4X2T - chains C and D of the 6 polymer chains in the assembly; structure by X-ray diffraction, 2.73 A resolution.

[Chain C (and D)]
Molecule: M17 leucyl aminopeptidase
Source organism: Plasmodium falciparum (isolate 3D7)
Notes: fragment: to 603; chain D of this document is another copy of the same molecule, construct and numbering; everything in this record applies to it too
Reference sequence: Q8IL11 (Q8IL11_PLAF7); numbering as in UniProt (aligned over 85-603)
Amino-acid sequence (519 residues; numbered 85 to 603; the number before each row is that of its first residue):
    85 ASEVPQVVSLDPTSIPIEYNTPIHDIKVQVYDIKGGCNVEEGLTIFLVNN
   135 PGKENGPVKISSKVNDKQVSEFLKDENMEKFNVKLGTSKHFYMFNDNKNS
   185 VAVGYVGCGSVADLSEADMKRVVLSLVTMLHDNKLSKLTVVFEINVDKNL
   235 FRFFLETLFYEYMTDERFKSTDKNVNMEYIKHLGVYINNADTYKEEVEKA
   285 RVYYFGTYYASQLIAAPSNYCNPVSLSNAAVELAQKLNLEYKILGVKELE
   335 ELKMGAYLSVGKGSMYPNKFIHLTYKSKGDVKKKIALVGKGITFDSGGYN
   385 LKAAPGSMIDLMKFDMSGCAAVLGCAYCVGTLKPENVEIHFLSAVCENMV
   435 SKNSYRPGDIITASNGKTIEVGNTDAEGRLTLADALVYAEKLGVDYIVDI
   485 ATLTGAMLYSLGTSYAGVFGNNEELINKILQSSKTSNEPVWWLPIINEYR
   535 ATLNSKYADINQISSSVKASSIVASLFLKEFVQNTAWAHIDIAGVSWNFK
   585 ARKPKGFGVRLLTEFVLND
Disordered / not traced: 85, 550 (chain D: 85, 255-261)
Differences from the reference sequence: engineered mutation Gln152 (Asn in Q8IL11), Gln515 (Asn in Q8IL11), Gln546 (Asn in Q8IL11)
Swiss-Prot annotation at these positions:
  - region: Asn384 to Ser401 (L13 loop)
  - active site: Lys386, Arg463
  - binding site (a peptide): Lys374, Asp379, Lys386, Asp399, Asp459
  - binding site (Zn(2+)): Lys374, Asp379, Asp394, Met396, Asp399, Asp459, Glu461
  - site: Lys386 (Essential for hexamer stabilization)
  - mutagenesis: Asp379 (D379A: 6.5-fold reduction in catalytic efficiency in the presence of Co(2+); 854-fold reduction in catalytic efficiency in the presence of Mn(2+); substrate affinity is slightly reduced ...), Lys386 (K386A: 100-fold decrease in catalytic efficiency. 2-fold decrease in substrate affinity. Loss of hexamer formation with formation of dimers and trimers), Ala387 (A387P: 16-fold decrease in catalytic efficiency. No effect on hexamer formation), Ala388 to Gly390 (8-fold decrease in catalytic efficiency. 3-fold decrease in substrate affinity. No effect on hexamer formation), Ala388 to Pro389 (13-fold decrease in catalytic efficiency. 1.5-fold decrease in substrate affinity. No effect on hexamer formation), Asp394 (D394A: 7.5-fold increase in catalytic efficiency. No effect on hexamer formation. 1.7-fold increase in substrate affinity), Glu461 (E461L: 6.5-fold reduction in catalytic efficiency in the presence of Co(2+); 854-fold reduction in catalytic efficiency in the presence of Mn(2+); substrate affinity is slightly reduced ...), Trp525 (W525A: Loss of catalytic activity and impairs oligomerization; when associated with A-533), Tyr533 (Y533A: Loss of catalytic activity and impairs oligomerization; when associated with A-525)
Bound ions: Zn2+ site 1: Lys374, Asp379, Asp399, Glu461 (together with TOD); Zn2+ site 2: Asp379, Asp459, Glu461 (together with TOD)
Ligand contacts:
  - carbonate ion (CO3): Lys374, Asp459, Ala460, Glu461, Gly462, Arg463, Leu487, Thr488
  - TOD ((2S)-({(2R)-2-[(1S)-1-hydroxy-2-(hydroxyamino)-2-oxoethyl]-4-methylpentanoyl}amino)(phenyl)ethanoic acid): Lys374, Asp379, Lys386, Asp399, Asn457, Asp459, Ala460, Glu461, Gly462, Arg463, Leu487, Thr488, Gly489, Ala490, Ile547

[Interface between chain C and chain D]
Contacting residue pairs - 44 pairs, chain C then chain D:
  Ala201(C) with Glu532(D)
  Ala490(C) with Tyr493(D)
  Leu492(C) with Lys552(D); Ala553(D), hydrogen bond (backbone-backbone)
  Tyr493(C) with Lys552(D); Ala553(D)
  Ser494(C) with Tyr493(D); Ser494(D); Ile556(D)
  Leu495(C) with Pro528(D), hydrophobic; Ile530(D); Tyr533(D), hydrogen bond (backbone-side chain)
  Gly496(C) with Tyr533(D); Lys552(D); Ala553(D)
  Thr497(C) with Tyr533(D), hydrogen bond (backbone-side chain)
  Ser498(C) with Glu532(D), hydrogen bond; Tyr533(D), hydrogen bond (backbone-side chain)
  Tyr499(C) with Ile530(D), hydrophobic
  Trp525(C) with Trp526(D), hydrogen bond (side chain-backbone); Leu527(D); Pro528(D)
  Trp526(C) with Trp525(D), hydrogen bond (backbone-side chain)
  Leu527(C) with Trp525(D); Leu527(D), hydrophobic
  Pro528(C) with Leu495(D); Trp525(D)
  Ile530(C) with Leu495(D); Tyr499(D), hydrophobic
  Glu532(C) with Glu200(D); Ala201(D); Ser498(D), hydrogen bond
  Tyr533(C) with Leu495(D), hydrogen bond (side chain-backbone); Gly496(D); Thr497(D), hydrogen bond (side chain-backbone); Ser498(D), hydrogen bond (side chain-backbone); Tyr499(D)
  Lys552(C) with Leu492(D); Tyr493(D)
  Ala553(C) with Leu492(D), hydrogen bond (backbone-backbone); Tyr493(D); Gly496(D)
  Ile556(C) with Ser494(D); Leu495(D), hydrophobic
Interface residues without a listed pair, chain C (21 interface residues in all): Ser554
Interface residues without a listed pair, chain D (22 interface residues in all): Ala490, Ser554

[Summary]
21 residues of chain C and 22 residues of chain D are in contact, with 12 hydrogen bonds. Among the polar
pairs are Leu495(C)-Tyr533(D), Thr497(C)-Tyr533(D) and Ser498(C)-Glu532(D). Ligands of chain C: compound TOD
and carbonate ion.
Both chains are M17 leucyl aminopeptidase (Plasmodium falciparum (isolate 3D7)). Entry 4X2T (X-ray crystal
structure of the orally available aminopeptidase inhibitor, Tosedostat, bound to the M17 Leucyl Aminopeptidase
...) was determined by X-ray diffraction, deposited together with 4X2U.
